PDB entry 6RHG | X-ray diffraction, 1.22 A resolution | chains A and B

Chain A (and B):
Protein: Multi-sensor hybrid histidine kinase
From: Chloroflexus aggregans (strain MD-66 / DSM 9485)
Notes: chain B of this document is another copy of the same molecule, construct and numbering; everything in this record applies to it too
Reference sequence: B8GAY9 (B8GAY9_CHLAD); numbering as in UniProt (aligned over 47-153)
Amino-acid sequence (113 residues; row label = number of the first residue in the row):
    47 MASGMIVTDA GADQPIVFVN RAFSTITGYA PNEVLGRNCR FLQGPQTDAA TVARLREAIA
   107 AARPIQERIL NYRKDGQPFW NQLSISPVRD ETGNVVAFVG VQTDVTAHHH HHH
Unresolved in the structure: 47, 153-159
Sequence notes: expression tag (154-159)
Residues lining bound ligands: FMN (flavin mononucleotide): Ile52, Thr54, Gln60, Asn84, Cys85, Arg86, Leu88, Gln89, Val98, Leu101, Arg102, Ile105, Ile115, Asn117, Asn127, Leu129, Ile131, Phe144, Val145, Gly146, Gln148

How chain A and chain B interact:
Contacting residue pairs (34):
  Ser49(A) with Asp136(B), hydrogen bond
  Met51(A) with Val53(B), hydrophobic; Val142(B), hydrophobic; Ala143(B), hydrophobic
  Val53(A) with Met51(B), hydrophobic
  Val63(A) with Phe64(B)
  Phe64(A) with Val63(B); Phe64(B), hydrophobic
  Asn66(A) with Val142(B)
  Gln112(A) with Glu137(B)
  Gln128(A) with Glu137(B), hydrogen bond
  Leu129(A) with Glu137(B)
  Ser130(A) with Glu137(B), hydrogen bond
  Val134(A) with Met51(B), hydrophobic; Val145(B), hydrophobic; Val147(B), hydrophobic
  Arg135(A) with Val147(B)
  Asp136(A) with Ser49(B), hydrogen bond; Val147(B); Thr149(B)
  Glu137(A) with Gln112(B); Gln128(B), hydrogen bond; Leu129(B); Ser130(B); Thr149(B), hydrogen bond (backbone-side chain)
  Thr138(A) with Thr149(B)
  Val142(A) with Ser49(B); Met51(B), hydrophobic; Asn66(B)
  Ala143(A) with Met51(B), hydrophobic
  Val145(A) with Val134(B), hydrophobic
  Val147(A) with Val134(B), hydrophobic; Arg135(B); Asp136(B)
Interface residues without a listed pair, chain A (20 interface residues in all): Thr149
Interface residues without a listed pair, chain B (20 interface residues in all): Asp150

In short:
The chain A/chain B interface involves 20 residues from each chain; the contacts include 6 hydrogen bonds.
Among the polar pairs are Ser49(A)-Asp136(B), Gln128(A)-Glu137(B) and Ser130(A)-Glu137(B). Bound to chain A:
flavin mononucleotide.
Chain A and chain B are both Multi-sensor hybrid histidine kinase (Chloroflexus aggregans (strain MD-66 / DSM
9485)); the structure, Structure of Chloroflexus aggregans Cagg_3753 LOV domain, was determined by X-ray
diffraction (same publication as 6RHF).
